PDB entry 8F1Z | X-ray diffraction, 2.40 A resolution | chain A

== Chain A ==
Name: Epidermal growth factor receptor
Organism: Homo sapiens
Notes: EC 2.7.10.1; fragment: kinase domain
Reference sequence: P00533 (EGFR_HUMAN); numbering as in UniProt (aligned over 695-1022)
Amino-acid sequence (331 residues; numbered 692 to 1022; the number before each row is that of its first residue):
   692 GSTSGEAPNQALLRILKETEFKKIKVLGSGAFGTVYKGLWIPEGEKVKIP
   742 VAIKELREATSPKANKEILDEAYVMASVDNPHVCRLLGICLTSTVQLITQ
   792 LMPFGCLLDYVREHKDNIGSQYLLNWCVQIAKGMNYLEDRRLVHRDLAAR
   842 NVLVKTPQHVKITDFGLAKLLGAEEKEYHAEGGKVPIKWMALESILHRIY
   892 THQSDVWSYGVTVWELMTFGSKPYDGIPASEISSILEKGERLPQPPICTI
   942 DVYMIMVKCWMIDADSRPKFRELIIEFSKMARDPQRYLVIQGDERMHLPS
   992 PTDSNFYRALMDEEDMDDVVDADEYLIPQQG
Not modelled in the structure: 692-693, 748-750, 991-1002, 1019-1022
Sequence notes: expression tag (692-694)
Ligand contacts: X9B ((2P)-3-(3-chloro-2-methoxyanilino)-2-[3-(2-methoxy-2-methylpropoxy)pyridin-4-yl]-1,5,6,7-tetrahydro-4H-pyrrolo[3,2-c]pyridin-4-one): Leu-718, Gly-719, Phe-723, Val-726, Ala-743, Ile-744, Lys-745, Glu-762, Met-766, Leu-777, Leu-788, Ile-789, Thr-790, Gln-791, Leu-792, Met-793, Gly-796, Cys-797, Arg-841, Asn-842, Leu-844, Thr-854, Asp-855
Swiss-Prot annotation at these positions:
  - active site: Asp-837 (Proton acceptor)
  - binding site (ATP): Leu-718 to Val-726, Lys-745, Thr-790, Gln-791, Asp-855
  - site: Tyr-1016 (Important for interaction with PIK3C2B)
  - modified residue: Ser-695 (Phosphoserine), Lys-745 (N6-(2-hydroxyisobutyryl)lysine), Tyr-869 (Phosphotyrosine), Ser-991 (Phosphoserine), Ser-995 (Phosphoserine), Tyr-998 (Phosphotyrosine), Tyr-1016 (Phosphotyrosine)
  - cross-link (Glycyl lysine isopeptide (Lys-Gly)): Lys-716 (interchain with G-Cter in ubiquitin), Lys-737 (interchain with G-Cter in ubiquitin), Lys-754 (interchain with G-Cter in ubiquitin), Lys-757 (interchain with G-Cter in ubiquitin), Lys-867 (interchain with G-Cter in ubiquitin), Lys-929 (interchain with G-Cter in ubiquitin), Lys-960 (interchain with G-Cter in ubiquitin), Lys-970 (interchain with G-Cter in ubiquitin)
  - natural variant: Glu-709 (E709A: Found in a lung cancer sample; E709G: Found in a lung cancer sample; E709K: Found in a lung cancer sample), Gly-719 (G719A: Found in a lung cancer sample; G719C: Found in a lung cancer sample; G719D: Found in a lung cancer sample; G719S: Found in a lung cancer sample), Gly-724 (G724S: Found in a lung cancer sample), Glu-734 (E734K: Found in a lung cancer sample), Glu-746 to Ser-752 (sequence variant, change not given here; Found in a lung cancer sample), Glu-746 to Thr-751 (sequence variant, change not given here; Found in a lung cancer sample), Glu-746 to Ala-750 (deletion: Found in a lung cancer sample), Glu-746 (deletion: Found in a lung cancer sample), Leu-747 to Thr-751 (deletion: Found in a lung cancer sample), Leu-747 to Glu-749 (deletion: Found in a lung cancer sample), Leu-747 (L747F: Found in a lung cancer sample), Arg-748 (R748P: Found in a lung cancer sample), 12 further natural variant entries in UniProt
  - mutagenesis: Pro-699 (P699A: Reduced phosphorylation), Asn-700 (N700A: Abolishes phosphorylation), Leu-704 (L704A: Abolishes phosphorylation), Arg-705 (R705A: Abolishes phosphorylation), Ile-706 (I706A: Abolishes phosphorylation), Lys-745 (K745A/M: Abolishes kinase activity), Asp-974 (D974A: Strongly reduced phosphorylation), Arg-977 (R977A: Reduced phosphorylation), Glu-1005 to Asp-1006 (Constitutively activated kinase), Tyr-1016 (Y1016F: 50% decrease in interaction with PIK3C2B. 65% decrease in interaction with PIK3C2B; when associated with F-1197. Abolishes interaction with PIK3C2B; when associated with F-1197 and F-1092)

== Summary ==
Ligands of chain A: compound X9B. UniProt lists active-site residue Asp-837, 13 ATP-binding residues and 11
mutagenesis sites.
Chain A is Epidermal growth factor receptor (Homo sapiens); the structure, EGFR kinase in complex with Bayer
#33, was determined by X-ray diffraction (same publication as 8F1H, 8F1W, 8F1X and 8F1Y).
